8BAO - chains B and C of the 3 polymer chains in the assembly; structure by X-ray diffraction, 2.06 A resolution.

== Chain B ==
Molecule: DUF1887 family protein
Source organism: Dysgonamonadaceae bacterium
UniProt: A0A2N4S908 (A0A2N4S908_9BACT); residue numbers follow UniProt; this construct covers 1-367
Amino-acid sequence (387 residues; each row starts with the number of its first residue; numbers below 1 keep their minus sign (Met-19 is residue -19)):
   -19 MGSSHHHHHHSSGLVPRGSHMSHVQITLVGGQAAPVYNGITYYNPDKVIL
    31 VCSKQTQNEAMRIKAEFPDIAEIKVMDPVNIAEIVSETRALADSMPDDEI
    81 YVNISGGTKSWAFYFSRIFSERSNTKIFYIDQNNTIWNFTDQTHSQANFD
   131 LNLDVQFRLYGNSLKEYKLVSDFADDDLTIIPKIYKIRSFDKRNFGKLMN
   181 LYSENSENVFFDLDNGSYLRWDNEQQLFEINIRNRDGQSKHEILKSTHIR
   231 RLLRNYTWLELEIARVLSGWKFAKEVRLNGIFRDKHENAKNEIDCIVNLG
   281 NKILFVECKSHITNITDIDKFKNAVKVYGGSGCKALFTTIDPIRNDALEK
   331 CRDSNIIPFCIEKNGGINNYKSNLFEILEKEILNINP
Not modelled in the structure: -19 to 0
Sequence notes: initiating methionine (-19); expression tag (-18 to 0)

== Chain C ==
Molecule: Cyclic tetra-adenylate (cA4)
Sequence (4 nucleotides; each row starts with the number of its first residue):
     1 AAAA

== Interface between chain B and chain C ==
Residue-residue contacts (28):
  Val9(B) - A2(C)  base contact
  Gly10(B) - A2(C)  base contact
  Gly10(B) - A3(C)  phosphate contact
  Gly11(B) - A2(C)  hydrogen bond to the sugar
  Gly11(B) - A3(C)  hydrogen bond to the phosphate
  Gln12(B) - A3(C)  hydrogen bond to the phosphate
  Ala14(B) - A3(C)  base contact
  Pro15(B) - A3(C)  sugar contact
  Ser33(B) - A2(C)  hydrogen bond to the base
  Gln35(B) - A2(C)  hydrogen bond to the base
  Thr36(B) - A2(C)  base contact
  Pro58(B) - A2(C)  base contact
  Ser85(B) - A3(C)  sugar contact
  Gly87(B) - A2(C)  sugar contact
  Thr88(B) - A2(C)  hydrogen bond to the sugar
  Lys89(B) - A2(C)  hydrogen bond to the phosphate
  Trp91(B) - A2(C)  base contact
  Tyr109(B) - A3(C)  phosphate contact
  Tyr109(B) - A4(C)  hydrogen bond to the phosphate
  Ile110(B) - A3(C)  base contact
  Asp111(B) - A3(C)  base contact
  Gln112(B) - A3(C)  hydrogen bond to the sugar
  Tyr140(B) - A3(C)  base contact
  Ser311(B) - A3(C)  base contact
  Gly312(B) - A3(C)  base contact
  Ile365(B) - A4(C)  hydrogen bond to the base
  Asn366(B) - A4(C)  base contact
  Pro367(B) - A4(C)  hydrogen bond to the sugar
Other interface residues (no listed pair), chain B (27 interface residues in all): Asn18, Gly86
Other interface residues (no listed pair), chain C (4 interface residues in all): A1

== Overview ==
27 residues of chain B face 4 of chain C across their interface; the contacts include 11 hydrogen bonds. Among
the polar pairs are Ser33(B)-A2(C), Gln35(B)-A2(C) and Ile365(B)-A4(C).
Chain B is DUF1887 family protein (Dysgonamonadaceae bacterium) and chain C is Cyclic tetra-adenylate (cA4);
the structure, Dysgonamonadaceae bacterium CRISPR ancillary nuclease 2, was determined by X-ray diffraction
(same publication as 8BGJ).
